PDB entry 2MBZ | solution NMR | chains A and B

== Chain A ==
Protein: HTH-type transcriptional activator TipA
Organism: Streptomyces lividans
UniProtKB: P0A4T9 (TIPA_STRLI); residue numbers follow UniProt; this construct covers 110-253
Sequence (144 residues; each row starts with the number of its first residue):
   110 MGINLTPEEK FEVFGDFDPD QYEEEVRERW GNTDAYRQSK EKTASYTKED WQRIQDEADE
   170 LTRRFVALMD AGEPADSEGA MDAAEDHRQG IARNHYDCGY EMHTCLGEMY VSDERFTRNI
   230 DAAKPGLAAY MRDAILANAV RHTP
Disordered / not traced: 110

== Chain B ==
Protein: Promothiocin A
Sequence (12 residues; row label = number of the first residue in the row):
   501 SCVGXACAXX AX
Covalent attachments: covalent link S501-MOZ_509; covalent link S501-NAK_510
Modified positions: C502, C507 ((2Z)-2-amino-3-sulfanylprop-2-enoic acid; BB9); MOZ ((2Z)-2-amino-3-hydroxybut-2-enoic acid) at position 505, MOZ ((2Z)-2-amino-3-hydroxybut-2-enoic acid) at position 509, NAK (amino-acrylate) at position 510, NH2 (amino group) at position 512

== Chain A / chain B interface ==
Contacting residue pairs (35; chain A residue first):
  F126(A) - MOZ_505(B)
  V135(A) - V503(B)
  V135(A) - G504(B)
  W139(A) - V503(B)
  W139(A) - MOZ_509(B)
  T142(A) - S501(B)
  T142(A) - NAK_510(B)
  T142(A) - A511(B)
  T142(A) - NH2_512(B)
  A144(A) - S501(B)
  A144(A) - NAK_510(B)
  Y145(A) - S501(B)
  Y145(A) - C502(B)
  Y145(A) - NAK_510(B)
  S148(A) - C502(B)
  I200(A) - C507(B)
  I200(A) - A508(B)
  H204(A) - A508(B)
  Y205(A) - C502(B)
  C214(A) - A511(B)  covalent bond
  L215(A) - MOZ_509(B)
  L215(A) - NAK_510(B)
  M218(A) - MOZ_509(B)
  M218(A) - A511(B)
  Y219(A) - A506(B)
  Y219(A) - C507(B)
  Y219(A) - A508(B)
  Y219(A) - MOZ_509(B)
  R224(A) - MOZ_505(B)
  F225(A) - G504(B)
  F225(A) - MOZ_505(B)
  F225(A) - A506(B)
  N228(A) - MOZ_505(B)
  I229(A) - A506(B)
  I229(A) - C507(B)
Other interface residues (no listed pair), chain A (23 interface residues in all): P128, N141, D143, H196, M211

== Summary ==
Chain A and chain B form an interface of 23 and 12 residues respectively; the contacts include 1 covalent
bond.
Here chain A is HTH-type transcriptional activator TipA (Streptomyces lividans) and chain B is Promothiocin A.
Entry 2MBZ (Structural Basis of a Thiopeptide Antibiotic Multidrug Resistance System from Streptomyces
lividans:Promothiocin A in Complex with ...) was determined by solution NMR together with 2MC0 from the same
study.
